PDB entry 3AT1 | X-ray diffraction, 2.80 A resolution | chains B and D of the 4 polymer chains in the assembly

== Chain B (and D) ==
Molecule: Aspartate carbamoyltransferase regulatory chain
Organism: Escherichia coli
Notes: chain D of this document is another copy of the same molecule, construct and numbering; everything in this record applies to it too
Reference sequence: P0A7F3 (PYRI_ECOLI); residues 2-153 here correspond to UniProt positions 1-152 (UniProt number = residue number - 1)
Chain sequence (153 residues; row label = number of the first residue in the row):
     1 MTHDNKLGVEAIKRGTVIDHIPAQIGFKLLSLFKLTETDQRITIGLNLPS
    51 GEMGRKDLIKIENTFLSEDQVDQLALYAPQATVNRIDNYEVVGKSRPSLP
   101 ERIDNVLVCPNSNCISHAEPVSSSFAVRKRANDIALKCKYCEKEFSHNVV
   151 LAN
Not modelled in the structure: 1-7
Sequence notes: conflict G8 (Gln7 in P0A7F3)
Bound ions: Zn2+: C109, C114, C138, C141

== Interface between chain B and chain D ==
Contacting residue pairs (37):
  Q24(B) with T36(D); E37(D); T38(D), hydrogen bond (side chain-backbone); D39(D), hydrogen bond
  F27(B) with F27(D), hydrophobic; S31(D); T36(D)
  L30(B) with F27(D), hydrophobic
  S31(B) with F27(D)
  T36(B) with Q24(D); F27(D); L46(D)
  T38(B) with Q24(D); N47(D), hydrogen bond (backbone-side chain)
  D39(B) with N47(D), hydrogen bond (backbone-side chain); R55(D), salt bridge
  Q40(B) with N47(D)
  R41(B) with L46(D); N47(D); P49(D)
  I42(B) with G45(D); L46(D), hydrogen bond (backbone-backbone)
  T43(B) with I44(D)
  I44(B) with I42(D); T43(D); I44(D), hydrogen bond (backbone-backbone)
  G45(B) with I42(D)
  L46(B) with T36(D); Q40(D); R41(D); I42(D), hydrogen bond (backbone-backbone); I44(D), hydrophobic
  N47(B) with T38(D), hydrogen bond (side chain-backbone); D39(D); Q40(D), hydrogen bond (side chain-backbone); R41(D)
  R55(B) with D39(D), salt bridge
Also at the interface, not in a pair above, chain B (18 interface residues in all): E37, L48
Also at the interface, not in a pair above, chain D (19 interface residues in all): L30, L48

== Summary ==
18 residues of chain B face 19 of chain D across their interface; the contacts include 9 hydrogen bonds and 2
salt bridges. Polar contacts include D39(B)-R55(D), Q24(B)-T38(D) and Q24(B)-D39(D). C109(B), C114(B), C138(B)
and C141(B) coordinate Zn2+.
Both chains are Aspartate carbamoyltransferase regulatory chain (Escherichia coli). Entry 3AT1 (Crystal
structures of phosphonoacetamide ligated T and phosphonoacetamide and malonate ligated R states of aspartate
carbamoyltransferase ...) was determined by X-ray diffraction together with 1AT1 and 2AT1 from the same study.
